Entry 3J5R (electron microscopy, 4.20 A resolution (low resolution: residue-level contacts below are approximate; hydrogen-bond / salt-bridge calls are withheld)); this record covers chains A and C of the 4 polymer chains in the assembly.

[Chain A (and C)]
Molecule: Transient receptor potential cation channel subfamily V member 1
Organism: Rattus norvegicus
Notes: chain C of this document is another copy of the same molecule, construct and numbering; everything in this record applies to it too
UniProt: O35433 (TRPV1_RAT); the construct has insertions or renumbered stretches relative to UniProt, so the offset changes along the chain: 111-603 = UniProt 111-603; 627-719 = UniProt 626-718
Chain sequence (598 residues; numbered 111 to 762; 54 numbers in that range are skipped by the numbering (no residue carries them; nothing is unmodelled there); the number before each row is that of its first residue; X marks 12 residues of unknown identity (built as UNK)):
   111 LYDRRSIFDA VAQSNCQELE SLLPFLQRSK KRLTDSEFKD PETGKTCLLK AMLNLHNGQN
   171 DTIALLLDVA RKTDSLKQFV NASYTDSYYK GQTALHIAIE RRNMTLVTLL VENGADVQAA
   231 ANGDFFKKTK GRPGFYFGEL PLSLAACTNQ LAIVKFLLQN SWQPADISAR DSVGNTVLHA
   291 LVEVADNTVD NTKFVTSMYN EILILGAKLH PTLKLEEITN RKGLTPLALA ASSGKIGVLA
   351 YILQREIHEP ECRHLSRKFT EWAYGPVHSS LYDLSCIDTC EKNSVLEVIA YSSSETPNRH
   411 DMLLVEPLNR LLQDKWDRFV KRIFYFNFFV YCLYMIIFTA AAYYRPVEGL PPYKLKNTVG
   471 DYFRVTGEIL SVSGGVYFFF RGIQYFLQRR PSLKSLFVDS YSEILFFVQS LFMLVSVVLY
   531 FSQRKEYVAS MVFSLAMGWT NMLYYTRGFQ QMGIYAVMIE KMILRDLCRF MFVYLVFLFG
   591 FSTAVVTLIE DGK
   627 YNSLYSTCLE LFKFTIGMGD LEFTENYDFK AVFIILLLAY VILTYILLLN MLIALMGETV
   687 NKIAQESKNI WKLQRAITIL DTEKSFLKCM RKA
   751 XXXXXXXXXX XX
Unresolved in the structure: 503-507, 751
UniProt features mapped onto this chain:
  - binding site (ATP): Arg-115, Lys-155, Lys-160, Asn-164, Tyr-199 to Gln-202, Glu-210, Arg-211
  - binding site (resiniferatoxin): Tyr-511, Ser-512, Thr-550, Arg-557
  - modified residue: Ser-116 (Phosphoserine), Thr-144 (Phosphothreonine), Thr-370 (Phosphothreonine), Ser-502 (Phosphoserine)
What the authors report for this chain:
  - conformationally variable residues (side-chain flip): Tyr-511, Ile-679

[How chain A and chain C interact]
Contacting residue pairs (55; chain A residue first):
  Phe-235(A) with Tyr-374(C)
  Gly-244(A) with Tyr-374(C); Val-377(C)
  Phe-245(A) with Pro-376(C)
  Cys-578(A) with Met-562(C)
  Arg-579(A) with Gln-561(C); Met-562(C); Tyr-565(C)
  Phe-580(A) with Tyr-565(C)
  Phe-582(A) with Met-562(C)
  Val-583(A) with Met-562(C); Tyr-565(C)
  Val-586(A) with Trp-549(C)
  Phe-587(A) with Thr-550(C)
  Gly-590(A) with Trp-549(C)
  Thr-593(A) with Leu-545(C); Trp-549(C)
  Ala-594(A) with Val-542(C); Ala-546(C)
  Val-596(A) with Tyr-453(C)
  Thr-597(A) with Ala-452(C); Tyr-453(C); Arg-455(C); Val-542(C); Leu-545(C)
  Phe-640(A) with Ile-642(C)
  Gly-643(A) with Gly-643(C)
  Met-644(A) with Met-644(C)
  Gly-645(A) with Met-644(C)
  Leu-647(A) with Leu-635(C); Phe-638(C); Lys-639(C); Ile-642(C)
  Glu-648(A) with Leu-635(C)
  Asp-654(A) with Val-538(C)
  Phe-655(A) with Lys-535(C); Glu-536(C); Tyr-537(C); Ala-539(C)
  Val-658(A) with Phe-543(C)
  Ile-660(A) with Tyr-631(C)
  Ile-661(A) with Phe-543(C)
  Leu-664(A) with Phe-638(C)
  Leu-673(A) with Ile-569(C); Met-572(C); Ile-573(C)
  Leu-674(A) with Tyr-565(C)
  Asn-676(A) with Met-572(C); Asp-576(C)
  Met-677(A) with Met-568(C); Met-572(C)
  Leu-678(A) with Tyr-565(C)
  Ala-680(A) with Val-686(C)
  Glu-684(A) with Val-686(C); Ala-690(C)
Also at the interface, not in a pair above, chain A (50 interface residues in all): Arg-212, Thr-239, Pro-243, Thr-258, Arg-575, Phe-589, Phe-591, Leu-598, Glu-600, Asp-646, Ala-657, Leu-662, Val-667, Ile-668, Leu-681, Gly-683
Also at the interface, not in a pair above, chain C (40 interface residues in all): Ala-373, Thr-449, Val-457, Ser-540, Met-552, Leu-678

[In short]
Chain A and chain C form an interface of 50 and 40 residues respectively. Curated annotation (UniProt) lists
10 ATP-binding residues and 4 resiniferatoxin-binding residues on chain A. The paper reports conformational
variability at Tyr-511(A) and Ile-679(A).
Chain A and chain C are both Transient receptor potential cation channel subfamily V member 1 (Rattus
norvegicus); the structure, Reconstruction of TRPV1 ion channel in complex with capsaicin by single particle
cryo-microscopy, was determined by electron microscopy together with 3J5Q from the same study.
